1LI3 - chain A; structure by X-ray diffraction, 1.85 A resolution.

Chain A:
Molecule: Lysozyme
Organism: Enterobacteria phage T4
Notes: EC 3.2.1.17
Reference sequence: P00720 (LYS_BPT4); residues 1-164 here = UniProt positions 1-164
Chain sequence (164 residues; each row starts with the number of its first residue):
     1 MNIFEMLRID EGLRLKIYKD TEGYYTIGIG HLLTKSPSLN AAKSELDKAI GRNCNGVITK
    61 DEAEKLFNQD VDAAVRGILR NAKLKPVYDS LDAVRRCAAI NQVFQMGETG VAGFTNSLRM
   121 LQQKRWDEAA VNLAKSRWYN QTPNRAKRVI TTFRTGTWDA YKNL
Disordered / not traced: 163-164
Differences from the reference sequence: engineered mutation Ala99 (Leu in P00720), Gln102 (Met in P00720)
Residues lining bound ligands: 3-chlorophenol (3CH): Ile78, Leu84, Val87, Tyr88, Leu91, Ala99, Gln102, Val103, Val111, Leu118, Leu121, Phe153
Swiss-Prot annotation at these positions:
  - active site (Proton donor/acceptor): Glu11, Asp20
  - binding site (substrate): Leu32, Phe104, Ser117, Asn132
  - mutagenesis: Glu11 (E11A/F/H/M/N: Complete loss of enzymatic activity; E11N: Loss of 84% of enzymatic activity; E11Q: Complete loss of activity), Asp20 (D20A/N/S/T: Complete loss of enzymatic activity; D20C: Nearly no effet on specific enzymatic activity; D20E/Q: Loss of 99% of enzymatic activity), Thr26 (T26E: Complete loss of activity at neutral pH; covalently bound substrate; T26H: Facilitates transglycosylation more effectively than hydrolysis; covalently bound substrate), Gly30 (G30A: Almost complete loss of enzymatic activity; G30F: Almost complete loss of enzymatic activity. The enzyme is destabilized by 1.5 kcal/mol), Ser117 (S117F: 10-fold decrease in enzymatic activity; S117I: 500-fold decrease in enzymatic activity; S117V: 50-fold decrease in enzymatic activity), Asn132 (N132I: 5-fold decrease in enzymatic activity; N132M/F: 2-fold decrease in enzymatic activity)
Reported in the primary citation:
  - binding site for 3-chlorophenol: Gln102
  - conformationally variable residues (helix shift, side-chain flip): Gln102, Glu108 to Gly113
  - mutagenesis - L99A/M102Q: decreased binding to Toluene

In short:
Ligands of chain A: 3-chlorophenol. Curated annotation (UniProt) lists active-site residues Glu11 and Asp20, 4
substrate-binding residues and 6 mutagenesis sites. From the paper: a binding site for 3-chlorophenol at
Gln102; L99A/M102Q reduce binding to Toluene.
Chain A is Lysozyme (Enterobacteria phage T4); the structure, T4 lysozyme mutant L99A/M102Q bound by
3-chlorophenol, was determined by X-ray diffraction, deposited together with 1LGU, 1LGW, 1LGX, 1LI2 and 1LI6.
